PDB entry 9BLR | electron microscopy, 3.38 A resolution | chains A and B of the 3 polymer chains in the assembly

# Chain A
Name: Isoform 1 of Amiloride-sensitive sodium channel subunit delta
From: Homo sapiens
UniProtKB: P51172 (SCNND_HUMAN), isoform P51172-1; numbering as in UniProt (aligned over 1-638)
Sequence (638 residues; each row starts with the number of its first residue):
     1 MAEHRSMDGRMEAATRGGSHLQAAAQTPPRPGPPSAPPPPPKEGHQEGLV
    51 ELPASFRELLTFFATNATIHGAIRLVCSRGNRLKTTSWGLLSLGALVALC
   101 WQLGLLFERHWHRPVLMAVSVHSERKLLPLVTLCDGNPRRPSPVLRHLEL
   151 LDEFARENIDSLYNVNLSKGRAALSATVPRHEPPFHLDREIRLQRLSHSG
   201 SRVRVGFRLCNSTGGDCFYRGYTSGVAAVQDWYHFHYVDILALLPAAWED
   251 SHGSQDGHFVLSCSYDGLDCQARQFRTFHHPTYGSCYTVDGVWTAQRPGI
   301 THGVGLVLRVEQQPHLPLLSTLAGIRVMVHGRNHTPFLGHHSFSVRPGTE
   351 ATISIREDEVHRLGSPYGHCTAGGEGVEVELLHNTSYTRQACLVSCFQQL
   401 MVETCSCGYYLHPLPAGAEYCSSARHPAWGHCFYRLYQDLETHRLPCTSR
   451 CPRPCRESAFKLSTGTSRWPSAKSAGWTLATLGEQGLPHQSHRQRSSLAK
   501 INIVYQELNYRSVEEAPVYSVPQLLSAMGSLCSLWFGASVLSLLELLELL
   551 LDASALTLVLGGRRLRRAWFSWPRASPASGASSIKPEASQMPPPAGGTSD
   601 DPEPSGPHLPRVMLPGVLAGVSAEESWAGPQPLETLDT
Unresolved in the structure: 1-127, 165-184, 197-202, 250-256, 363-369, 490-495, 516-638
Construct notes: engineered mutation Ala64 (Cys in P51172)
Cystine bridges: Cys134-Cys286, Cys210-Cys217, Cys263-Cys270, Cys370-Cys455, Cys392-Cys451, Cys396-Cys447, Cys405-Cys432, Cys407-Cys421
Covalently attached groups: N-acetylglucosamine (NAG) linked to Asn333

# Chain B
Name: Amiloride-sensitive sodium channel subunit beta
From: Homo sapiens
UniProtKB: P51168 (SCNNB_HUMAN); numbering as in UniProt (aligned over 1-640)
Sequence (640 residues; row label = number of the first residue in the row):
     1 MHVKKYLLKGLHRLQKGPGYTYKELLVWYADNTNTHGPKRIICEGPKKKA
    51 MWFLLTLLFAALVCWQWGIFIRTYLSWEVSVSLSVGFKTMDFPAVTICNA
   101 SPFKYSKIKHLLKDLDELMEAVLERILAPELSHANATRNLNFSIWNHTPL
   151 VLIDERNPHHPMVLDLFGDNHNGLTSSSASEKICNAHGCKMAMRLCSLNR
   201 TQCTFRNFTSATQALTEWYILQATNIFAQVPQQELVEMSYPGEQMILACL
   251 FGAEPCNYRNFTSIFYPHYGNCYIFNWGMTEKALPSANPGTEFGLKLILD
   301 IGQEDYVPFLASTAGVRLMLHEQRSYPFIRDEGIYAMSGTETSIGVLVDK
   351 LQRMGEPYSPCTVNGSEVPVQNFYSDYNTTYSIQACLRSCFQDHMIRNCN
   401 CGHYLYPLPRGEKYCNNRDFPDWAHCYSDLQMSVAQRETCIGMCKESCND
   451 TQYKMTISMADWPSEASEDWIFHVLSQERDQSTNITLSRKGIVKLNIYFQ
   501 EFNYRTIEESAANNIVWLLSNLGGQFGFWMGGSVLCLIEFGEIIIDFVWI
   551 TIIKLVALAKSLRQRRAQASYAGPPPTVAELVEAHTNFGFQPDTAPRSPN
   601 TGPYPSEQALPIPGTPPPNYDSLRLQPLDVIESDSEGDAI
Unresolved in the structure: 1-77, 133-137, 170-178, 513-640
Construct notes: engineered mutation Ala30 (Cys in P51168)
Curated features (UniProtKB/Swiss-Prot):
  - motif: Pro616 to Tyr620 (PY motif)
  - modified residue (Phosphoserine): Ser633, Ser635
  - glycosylation: Asn260 (N-linked (GlcNAc...) asparagine)
Cystine bridges: Cys98-Cys272, Cys184-Cys189, Cys196-Cys203, Cys249-Cys256, Cys361-Cys448, Cys386-Cys444, Cys390-Cys440, Cys399-Cys426, Cys401-Cys415
Covalently attached groups: N-acetylglucosamine (NAG) linked to Asn141, Asn364, Asn378, Asn449

# Chain A / chain B interface
Pairs across the interface (46; chain A residue first):
  Tyr163(A) with Gln477(B); Glu478(B), hydrogen bond
  Asn164(A) with Gln477(B)
  Val203(A) with Pro255(B), hydrophobic
  Arg204(A) with Glu478(B); Asp480(B), salt bridge
  Arg220(A) with Ala253(B)
  Thr223(A) with Cys249(B), hydrogen bond (side chain-backbone); Cys256(B), hydrogen bond (side chain-backbone)
  Ser224(A) with Ala248(B); Glu478(B)
  Gly225(A) with Val474(B); Glu478(B), hydrogen bond (backbone-side chain)
  Val226(A) with Val474(B); Leu475(B), hydrophobic
  Val229(A) with Trp470(B), hydrophobic
  Pro317(A) with Ala466(B); Ser467(B), hydrogen bond (backbone-side chain); Trp470(B), hydrogen bond (backbone-side chain)
  Thr321(A) with Trp462(B), hydrogen bond; Pro463(B); Ser464(B), hydrogen bond (backbone-backbone); Ser467(B)
  Leu322(A) with Glu341(B); Asp461(B); Ser464(B)
  Ala323(A) with Asp461(B), hydrogen bond (backbone-backbone); Ser464(B)
  Gly339(A) with Glu501(B)
  His341(A) with Gln500(B)
  Phe343(A) with Ile457(B)
  Ser344(A) with Ser458(B), hydrogen bond (backbone-side chain); Met459(B); Ala460(B)
  Arg346(A) with Met459(B); Ala460(B); Asp461(B)
  Pro347(A) with Asp461(B)
  Tyr437(A) with Phe293(B)
  Leu440(A) with Asn288(B), hydrogen bond (backbone-side chain); Phe293(B), hydrophobic
  Glu441(A) with Ala253(B)
  Arg453(A) with Val85(B)
  Glu457(A) with Phe502(B)
  Val513(A) with Leu83(B), hydrophobic
  Glu515(A) with Leu83(B)
Interface residues without a listed pair, chain A (42 interface residues in all): Arg195, Tyr222, Gln312, Gln313, His315, Leu318, Ser320, His340, Ser342, Val345, Val360, Arg389, Gln390, His443, Ala459
Interface residues without a listed pair, chain B (40 interface residues in all): Phe87, Leu250, Ala287, Pro289, Glu292, Ile298, Met337, Thr456, Glu465, Ile471, His473

# Summary
Chain A and chain B form an interface of 42 and 40 residues respectively; the contacts include 11 hydrogen
bonds and 1 salt bridge. Among the polar pairs are Arg204(A)-Asp480(B), Tyr163(A)-Glu478(B) and
Thr223(A)-Cys249(B). N-acetylglucosamine is covalently linked to Asn333(A).
Here chain A is Isoform 1 of Amiloride-sensitive sodium channel subunit delta and chain B is
Amiloride-sensitive sodium channel subunit beta, both from Homo sapiens. Entry 9BLR (Human
SCNN1D-SCNN1B-SCNN1G ENaC trimer) was determined by electron microscopy (same publication as 9BTG and 9BTU).
